6KUV - chains A and C of the 5 polymer chains in the assembly; structure by electron microscopy, 4.10 A resolution (low resolution: residue-level contacts below are approximate; hydrogen-bond / salt-bridge calls are withheld).

Chain A:
Molecule: Polymerase 3
Organism: Influenza D virus (D/swine/Oklahoma/1334/2011)
UniProtKB: K9LHJ4 (K9LHJ4_9ORTO); numbering as in UniProt (aligned over 1-710)
Chain sequence (710 residues; row label = number of the first residue in the row):
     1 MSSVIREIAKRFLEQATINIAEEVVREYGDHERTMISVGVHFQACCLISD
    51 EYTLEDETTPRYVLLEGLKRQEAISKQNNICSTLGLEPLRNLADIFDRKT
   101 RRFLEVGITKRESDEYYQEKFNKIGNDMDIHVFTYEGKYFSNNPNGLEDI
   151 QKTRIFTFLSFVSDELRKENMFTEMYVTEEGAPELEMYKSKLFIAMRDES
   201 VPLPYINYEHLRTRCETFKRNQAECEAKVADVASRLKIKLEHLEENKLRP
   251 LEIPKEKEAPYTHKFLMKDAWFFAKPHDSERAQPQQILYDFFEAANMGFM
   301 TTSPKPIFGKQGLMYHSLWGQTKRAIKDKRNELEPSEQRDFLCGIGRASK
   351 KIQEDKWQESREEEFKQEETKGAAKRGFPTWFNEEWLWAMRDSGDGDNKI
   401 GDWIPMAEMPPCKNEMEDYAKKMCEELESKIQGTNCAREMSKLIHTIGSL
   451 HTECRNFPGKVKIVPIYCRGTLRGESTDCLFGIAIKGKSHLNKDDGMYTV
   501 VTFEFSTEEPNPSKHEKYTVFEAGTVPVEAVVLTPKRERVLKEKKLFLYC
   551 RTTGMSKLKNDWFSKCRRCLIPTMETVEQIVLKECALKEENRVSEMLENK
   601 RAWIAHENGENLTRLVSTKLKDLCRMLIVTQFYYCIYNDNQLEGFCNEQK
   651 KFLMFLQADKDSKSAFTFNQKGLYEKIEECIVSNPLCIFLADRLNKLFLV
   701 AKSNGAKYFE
Disordered / not traced: 1-3, 179-183, 394-398, 531-541

Chain C:
Molecule: Polymerase PB2
Organism: Influenza D virus (D/swine/Oklahoma/1334/2011)
UniProtKB: K9LHF3 (K9LHF3_9ORTO); residues 1-772 here = UniProt positions 1-772
Chain sequence (772 residues; each row starts with the number of its first residue):
     1 MSLLLTLAKEYANLTKDKKSCKLLSQGTVSSYTTFKKWTTSRKEKNPSLR
    51 MRWAMGSKFPIMANREILEEAGIPEQWEGIDLWSKKDDVSKLGMVLASPA
   101 AITYWNFCGPGVDNSSVIKDVYKAKFMKKERWRETLWGPMNFELVGKQRR
   151 VVETQPVEIKLNQKEIKELTMWVLFEDEANLASKFIQENFSLVLSLRELY
   201 KGKAVNKDVAAFMIAHQFSPEKRFLPTFGPIRPERMELLHCLGGDFWKIE
   251 AVTAGSLNEEQKKRDVRAVARKICLRASVDLFTPAEKIRDYIASVTMRFG
   301 TVERTFEDVIRNSDDISAEVTLCKAALGCELGKSMSFGNLNLRKVSGEAE
   351 TMEKTVYWGLKPIKYKCWRGEETFYCELRKVTCMFRRSEGLDWANIGPGS
   401 PEERRELLAMVMIFCRDGRFFESAPVNIDESFFRTRLNKEIPYQYVLLKW
   451 VRQSRDNLDALLSTRGLIPAHIGQFGKGMGIDGSSSSSMVYKGVMLSKTP
   501 IDIVESKEKHRLFLNDNIEAVTERGAMVASIMDLSEDNRETFNDVTFNHV
   551 DLAVLKDEKTAIIKIYRSLVERINTDDDGLPALIMGKRYLELYQLDEVKD
   601 AVGLIPKRMLGAYSYQARQLIQSQIKNDSYSLPEIIKLLPFCYSPPKKML
   651 FDGTFHFKNQMYVRPGINTNLFSFSKTDKSKIYVNGSAVKIKLVLGDDEM
   701 DTSLAFVEGFQVCEYDPRAPLIPRRDLRLIGFGKKVRVFVGQGQEKTLVR
   751 TSSKRAASHDVSKNIRRMRLEV
Disordered / not traced: 1, 88-91, 255-772

Interface between chain A and chain C:
Residue-residue contacts (36):
  I74(A) - N180(C)
  S75(A) - D177(C)
  N78(A) - W172(C)
  N78(A) - E176(C)
  E87(A) - I186(C)
  E87(A) - Q187(C)
  P88(A) - A182(C)
  R90(A) - A182(C)
  R90(A) - S183(C)
  R90(A) - K184(C)
  R90(A) - F185(C)
  K413(A) - W132(C)
  N414(A) - W137(C)
  N414(A) - G138(C)
  E415(A) - W137(C)
  E415(A) - C241(C)
  E415(A) - I249(C)
  M416(A) - M140(C)
  M416(A) - C241(C)
  M416(A) - I249(C)
  H451(A) - L49(C)
  H451(A) - W53(C)
  R455(A) - W53(C)
  K557(A) - L49(C)
  K557(A) - W53(C)
  D561(A) - L49(C)
  S564(A) - R52(C)
  K565(A) - S48(C)
  K565(A) - R52(C)
  L582(A) - F246(C)
  C585(A) - F142(C)
  A586(A) - L144(C)
  E589(A) - F142(C)
  E589(A) - E143(C)
  E590(A) - F142(C)
  N591(A) - F142(C)
Also at the interface, not in a pair above, chain A (28 interface residues in all): L89, N456, L491, D494, K583, V593
Also at the interface, not in a pair above, chain C (29 interface residues in all): K45, G56, S57, L181, W247

In short:
Chain A and chain C form an interface of 28 and 29 residues respectively.
Here chain A is Polymerase 3 and chain C is Polymerase PB2, both from Influenza D virus
(D/swine/Oklahoma/1334/2011). Entry 6KUV (Structure of influenza D virus polymerase bound to cRNA promoter in
class 2) was determined by electron microscopy together with 6KUJ, 6KUK, 6KUP, 6KUR, 6KUT and 6KV5 from the
same study.
